Entry 4XMM (X-ray diffraction, 7.38 A resolution (low resolution: residue-level contacts below are approximate; hydrogen-bond / salt-bridge calls are withheld)); this record covers chains A and B of the 8 polymer chains in the assembly.

[Chain A]
Protein: Protein transport protein SEC13
Source organism: Saccharomyces cerevisiae S288c
Reference sequence: Q04491 (SEC13_YEAST); numbering as in UniProt (aligned over 1-297)
Sequence (297 residues; each row starts with the number of its first residue):
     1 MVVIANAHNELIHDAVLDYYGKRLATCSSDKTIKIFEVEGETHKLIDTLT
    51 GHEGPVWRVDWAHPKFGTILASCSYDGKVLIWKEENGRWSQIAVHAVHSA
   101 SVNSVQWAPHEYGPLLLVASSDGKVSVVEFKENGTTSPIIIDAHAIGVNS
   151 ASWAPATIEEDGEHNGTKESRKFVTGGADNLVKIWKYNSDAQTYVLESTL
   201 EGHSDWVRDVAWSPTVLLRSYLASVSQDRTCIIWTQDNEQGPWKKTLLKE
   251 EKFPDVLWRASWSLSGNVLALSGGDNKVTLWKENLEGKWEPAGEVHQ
Not modelled in the structure: 1-7, 158-169, 294-297
Swiss-Prot annotation at these positions:
  - mutagenesis: Gly-176 (G176R: Leads to mislocalization of NPCs and overproliferation of the nuclear and ER membranes at 34 degrees Celsius), Ser-224 (S224K: Growth inhibited above 30 degrees Celsius), Trp-262 (W262R: Growth inhibited above 30 degrees Celsius), Gly-266 (G266D: Growth inhibited above 34 degrees Celsius)

[Chain B]
Protein: Nucleoporin NUP145
Source organism: Saccharomyces cerevisiae S288c
Notes: EC 3.4.21.-
Reference sequence: P49687 (NU145_YEAST); residues 75-712 here correspond to UniProt positions 680-1317 (UniProt number = residue number + 605)
Sequence (652 residues; row label = number of the first residue in the row):
    61 MGSSHHHHHHSDQPDADFEGIEASPKLDVSKDWVEQLILAGSSLRSVFAT
   111 SKEFDGPCQNEIDLLFSECNDEIDNAKLIMKERRFTASYTFAKFSTGSML
   161 LTKDIVGKSGVSIKRLPTELQRKFLFDDVYLDKEIEKVTIEARKSNPYPQ
   211 ISESSLLFKDALDYMEKTSSDYNLWKLSSILFDPVSYPYKTDNDQVKMAL
   261 LKKERHCRLTSWIVSQIGPEIEEKIRNSSNEIEQIFLYLLLNDVVRASKL
   311 AIESKNGHLSVLISYLGSNDPRIRDLAELQLQKWSTGGCSIDKNISKIYK
   361 LLSGSPFEGLFSLKELESEFSWLCLLNLTLCYGQIDEYSLESLVQSHLDK
   411 FSLPYDDPIGVIFQLYAANENTEKLYKEVRQRTNALDVQFCWYLIQTLRF
   461 NGTRVFSKETSDEATFAFAAQLEFAQLHGHSLFVSCFLNDDKAAEDTIKR
   511 LVMREITLLRASTNDHILNRLKIPSQLIFNAQALKDRYEGNYLSEVQNLL
   561 LGSSYDLAEMAIVTSLGPRLLLSNNPVQNNELKTLREILNEFPDSERDKW
   611 SVSINVFEVYLKLVLDNVETQETIDSLISGMKIFYDQYKHCREVAACCNV
   661 MSQEIVSKILEKNNPSIGDSKAKLLELPLGQPEKAYLRGEFAQDLMKCTY
   711 KI
Not modelled in the structure: 61-91, 100-148, 551-553, 561-565, 577-586, 603-611, 625-630, 646-653, 674-680, 690-702
Sequence notes: initiating methionine (61); expression tag (62-74)
Swiss-Prot annotation at these positions:
  - modified residue: Ser-84 (Phosphoserine), Thr-146 (Phosphothreonine)

[How chain A and chain B interact]
Contacting residue pairs (74; chain A residue first):
  Leu-11(A) / Lys-163(B)
  Ile-12(A) / Phe-151(B)
  Ile-12(A) / Ser-169(B)
  Ile-12(A) / Gly-170(B)
  His-13(A) / Tyr-149(B)
  His-13(A) / Phe-151(B)
  Ala-15(A) / Phe-151(B)
  Ala-15(A) / Val-171(B)
  Leu-17(A) / Ser-155(B)
  Leu-17(A) / Leu-161(B)
  Asp-18(A) / Thr-156(B)
  Asp-18(A) / Tyr-548(B)
  Tyr-19(A) / Thr-156(B)
  Tyr-19(A) / Met-513(B)
  Tyr-19(A) / Arg-514(B)
  Tyr-20(A) / Met-513(B)
  Tyr-20(A) / Arg-514(B)
  Tyr-20(A) / Ile-516(B)
  Tyr-20(A) / Ala-541(B)
  Tyr-20(A) / Leu-544(B)
  Tyr-20(A) / Lys-545(B)
  Tyr-20(A) / Tyr-548(B)
  Arg-23(A) / Tyr-548(B)
  Leu-24(A) / Leu-161(B)
  Leu-24(A) / Ser-169(B)
  Leu-24(A) / Val-171(B)
  Thr-26(A) / Ser-169(B)
  Phe-36(A) / Lys-168(B)
  Phe-36(A) / Ser-169(B)
  Gly-40(A) / Ile-173(B)
  His-43(A) / Lys-168(B)
  His-43(A) / Ser-169(B)
  His-43(A) / Ile-173(B)
  Leu-45(A) / Lys-168(B)
  Arg-58(A) / Lys-153(B)
  His-63(A) / Leu-544(B)
  Pro-64(A) / Arg-547(B)
  Pro-64(A) / Tyr-548(B)
  Lys-65(A) / Leu-544(B)
  Lys-65(A) / Arg-547(B)
  Val-216(A) / Asp-506(B)
  Trp-258(A) / Tyr-149(B)
  Trp-258(A) / Thr-150(B)
  Arg-259(A) / Tyr-149(B)
  Arg-259(A) / Phe-151(B)
  Arg-259(A) / Ala-152(B)
  Ser-261(A) / Ala-152(B)
  Ser-261(A) / Lys-153(B)
  Ser-261(A) / Phe-154(B)
  Trp-262(A) / Phe-154(B)
  Ser-263(A) / Phe-154(B)
  Ser-263(A) / Phe-484(B)
  Leu-264(A) / Ser-155(B)
  Leu-264(A) / Thr-156(B)
  Leu-264(A) / Ser-158(B)
  Leu-264(A) / Arg-514(B)
  Ser-265(A) / Ser-158(B)
  Ser-265(A) / Ala-480(B)
  Ser-265(A) / Glu-483(B)
  Ser-265(A) / Phe-484(B)
  Val-268(A) / Phe-154(B)
  Val-268(A) / Phe-484(B)
  Ala-270(A) / Phe-154(B)
  Ala-270(A) / Leu-160(B)
  Ser-272(A) / Phe-151(B)
  Ser-272(A) / Ala-152(B)
  Gly-273(A) / Thr-150(B)
  Val-278(A) / Ala-152(B)
  Val-278(A) / Thr-162(B)
  Leu-280(A) / Phe-154(B)
  Lys-282(A) / Glu-179(B)
  Leu-285(A) / Arg-440(B)
  Leu-285(A) / Gln-441(B)
  Gly-293(A) / Pro-177(B)
Also at the interface, not in a pair above, chain A (49 interface residues in all): Asn-9, Glu-10, Asp-14, Lys-22, Val-38, Gly-67, Thr-68, Asp-209, Leu-217, Gly-266, Leu-269, Gly-274, Asn-276
Also at the interface, not in a pair above, chain B (38 interface residues in all): Ile-165, Phe-476, Arg-510, Glu-549

[Summary]
49 residues of chain A face 38 of chain B across their interface. Curated annotation (UniProt) lists 4
mutagenesis sites on chain A.
Chain A is Protein transport protein SEC13 and chain B is Nucleoporin NUP145, both from Saccharomyces
cerevisiae S288c; the structure, Structure of the yeast coat nucleoporin complex, space group C2, was
determined by X-ray diffraction (same publication as 4XMN).
